PDB entry 1V1T | X-ray diffraction, 1.80 A resolution | chains A and B of the 4 polymer chains in the assembly

# Chain A (and B)
Molecule: Syntenin 1
Source organism: Homo sapiens
Notes: fragment: pdz tandem, residues 108-273; chain B of this document is another copy of the same molecule, construct and numbering; everything in this record applies to it too
UniProtKB: O00560 (SDB1_HUMAN); residues 113-273 here = UniProt positions 113-273
Sequence (166 residues; each row starts with the number of its first residue):
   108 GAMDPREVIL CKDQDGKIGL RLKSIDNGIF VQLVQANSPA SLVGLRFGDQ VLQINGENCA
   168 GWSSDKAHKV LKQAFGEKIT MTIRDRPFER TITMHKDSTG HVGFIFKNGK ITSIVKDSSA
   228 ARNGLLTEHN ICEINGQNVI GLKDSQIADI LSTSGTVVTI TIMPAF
Unresolved in the structure: 108-109 (chain B: 108-110, 273)
UniProt features mapped onto this chain:
  - binding site (a 1,2-diacyl-sn-glycero-3-phospho-(1D-myo-inositol-4,5-bisphosphate)): Asn215, Lys250, Asp251
  - mutagenesis: Lys214 (K214A: Disruption of the cooperative binding of C-terminal peptides from FZD7 and phosphatidylinositol-4,5-bisphosphate ...), Asn215 (N215D: Disruption of the cooperative binding of C-terminal peptides from FZD7 and phosphatidylinositol-4,5-bisphosphate), Lys250 (K250A: Disruption of the cooperative binding of C-terminal peptides from FZD7 and phosphatidylinositol-4,5-bisphosphate ...)
Small-molecule neighbours: benzoic acid (BEZ): Thr200, Met201, His202, Ser226, Arg229, Asn230

# How chain A and chain B interact
Contacting residue pairs (45; chain A residue first):
  Ile132(A) - Leu233(B)
  Asp133(A) - Leu233(B)
  Asp133(A) - Thr234(B)  hydrogen bond (backbone-backbone)
  Asp133(A) - Glu235(B)
  Asp133(A) - His236(B)  salt bridge
  Asn134(A) - Thr234(B)  hydrogen bond
  Gly135(A) - Leu233(B)
  Phe137(A) - Leu233(B)  hydrophobic
  Gln157(A) - Gly231(B)  hydrogen bond (side chain-backbone)
  Gln157(A) - Leu233(B)
  Leu159(A) - Gly231(B)
  Gln160(A) - Arg229(B)  hydrogen bond (side chain-backbone)
  Asn165(A) - Ala228(B)
  Asn165(A) - Arg229(B)
  Ala167(A) - Ala228(B)  hydrophobic
  Arg191(A) - Ile199(B)
  Arg191(A) - Asn230(B)  hydrogen bond (side chain-backbone)
  Arg191(A) - Gly231(B)
  Pro194(A) - Arg197(B)
  Phe195(A) - Arg197(B)
  Phe195(A) - Leu233(B)  hydrophobic
  Arg197(A) - Pro194(B)
  Arg197(A) - Phe195(B)
  Ile199(A) - Arg191(B)
  Lys223(A) - Trp169(B)
  Asp224(A) - Asn165(B)  hydrogen bond
  Ala228(A) - Ala167(B)  hydrophobic
  Arg229(A) - Leu159(B)
  Arg229(A) - Gln160(B)  hydrogen bond (backbone-side chain)
  Arg229(A) - Asn165(B)
  Asn230(A) - Arg191(B)  hydrogen bond (backbone-side chain)
  Gly231(A) - Gln157(B)  hydrogen bond (backbone-side chain)
  Gly231(A) - Leu159(B)
  Gly231(A) - Arg191(B)
  Leu233(A) - Asp133(B)
  Leu233(A) - Gly135(B)
  Leu233(A) - Phe137(B)  hydrophobic
  Leu233(A) - Gln157(B)
  Leu233(A) - Phe195(B)  hydrophobic
  Thr234(A) - Asp133(B)  hydrogen bond (backbone-backbone)
  Thr234(A) - Asn134(B)  hydrogen bond
  Glu235(A) - Asp133(B)
  His236(A) - Asp133(B)  salt bridge
  His236(A) - Phe195(B)
  Phe273(A) - Pro271(B)  hydrophobic
Interface residues without a listed pair, chain A (28 interface residues in all): Ile221, Pro271
Interface residues without a listed pair, chain B (28 interface residues in all): Ile132, Lys173, Ile221, Asp224

# Summary
The chain A/chain B interface involves 28 residues from each chain, with 11 hydrogen bonds and 2 salt bridges.
Polar pairs include Asp133(A)-His236(B), Asn134(A)-Thr234(B) and Gln157(A)-Gly231(B). Chain A binds benzoic
acid. UniProt lists 3 residues binding 1,2-diacyl-sn-glycero-3-phospho-(1D-myo-inositol-4,5-bisphosphate) and
3 mutagenesis sites on chain A.
Both chains are Syntenin 1 (Homo sapiens). Entry 1V1T (Crystal structure of the PDZ tandem of human syntenin
in complex with TNEYKV peptide) was determined by X-ray diffraction together with 1W9E, 1W9O, 1W9Q and 1YBO
from the same study.
